PDB entry 3KLE | X-ray diffraction, 3.20 A resolution | chains A and B of the 4 polymer chains in the assembly

Chain A:
Name: Reverse transcriptase/ribonuclease H
Source organism: Human immunodeficiency virus type 1
Notes: EC 2.7.7.49, 2.7.7.7, 3.1.26.4
UniProtKB: P03366 (POL_HV1B1); residues 1-560 here correspond to UniProt positions 600-1159 (UniProt number = residue number + 599)
Amino-acid sequence (562 residues; each row starts with the number of its first residue; numbers below 1 keep their minus sign (Met-1 is residue -1)):
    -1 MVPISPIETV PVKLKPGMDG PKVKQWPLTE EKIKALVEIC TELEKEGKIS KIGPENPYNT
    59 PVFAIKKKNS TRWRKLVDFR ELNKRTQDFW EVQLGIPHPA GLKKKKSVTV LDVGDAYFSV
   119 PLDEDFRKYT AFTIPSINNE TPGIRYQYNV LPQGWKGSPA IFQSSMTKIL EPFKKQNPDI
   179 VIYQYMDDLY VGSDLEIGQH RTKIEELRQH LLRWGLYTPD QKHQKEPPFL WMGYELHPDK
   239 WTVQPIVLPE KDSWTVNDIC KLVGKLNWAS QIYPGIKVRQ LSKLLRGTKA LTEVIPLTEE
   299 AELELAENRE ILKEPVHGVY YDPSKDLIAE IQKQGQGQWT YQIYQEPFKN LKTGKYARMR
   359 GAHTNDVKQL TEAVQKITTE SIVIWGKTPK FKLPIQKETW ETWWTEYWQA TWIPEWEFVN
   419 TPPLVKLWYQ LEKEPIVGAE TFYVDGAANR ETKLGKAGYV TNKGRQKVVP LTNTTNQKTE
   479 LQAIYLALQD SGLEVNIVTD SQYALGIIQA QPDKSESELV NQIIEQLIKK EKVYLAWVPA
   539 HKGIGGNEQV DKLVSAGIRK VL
Not modelled in the structure: -1 to 0
Sequence notes: expression tag (-1 to 0); engineered mutation Leu41 (Met640 in P03366), Asn67 (Asp666 in P03366), Arg70 (Lys669 in P03366), Tyr215 (Thr814 in P03366), Gln219 (Lys818 in P03366), Cys258 (Gln857 in P03366), Ser280 (Cys879 in P03366)
UniProt features mapped onto this chain:
  - region: Phe227 to His235 (RT 'primer grip')
  - motif: Trp398 to Trp414 (Tryptophan repeat motif)
  - binding site (Mg(2+)): Asp110, Asp185, Asp186, Asp443, Glu478, Asp498, Asp549
  - site: Trp401 (Essential for RT p66/p51 heterodimerization), Trp414 (Essential for RT p66/p51 heterodimerization), Phe440, Tyr441 (Cleavage), Leu560 (Cleavage)
Metal / ion sites: Mg2+ site 1: Asp110, Val111, Asp185 (together with ZP4); Mg2+ site 2: Asp443, Glu478
Ligand contacts: ZP4 ([[[[(2R,3S,4R,5R)-5-(6-aminopurin-9-yl)-3,4-dihydroxy-oxolan-2-yl]methoxy-hydroxy-phosphoryl]oxy-hydroxy-phosphoryl]oxy-hydroxy-phosphoryl] [(2S,3S,5R)-3-azido-5-(5-methyl-2,4-dioxo-pyrimidin-1-yl)oxolan-2-yl]methyl hydrogen phosphate): Glu44, Lys65, Arg70, Arg72, Asp110, Val111, Gly112, Asp113, Ala114, Tyr115, Phe116, Gln151, Asp185, Tyr215, Pro217, Gln219
What the authors report for this chain:
  - binding site for ZP4: Glu44, Lys65, Arg70, Ala114, Tyr115, Phe116, Tyr215, Pro217, Gln219
  - contacts within the chain: Phe116-Gln151
  - catalytic residues: Asp110, Asp185, Asp186
  - Mg2+ coordination: Asp110, Val111, Asp185
  - conformationally variable residues (side-chain flip): Arg70, Tyr215

Chain B:
Name: p51 RT
Source organism: Human immunodeficiency virus type 1
UniProtKB: P03366 (POL_HV1B1); residues 1-428 here correspond to UniProt positions 600-1027 (UniProt number = residue number + 599)
Amino-acid sequence (437 residues; each row starts with the number of its first residue):
     1 PISPIETVPV KLKPGMDGPK VKQWPLTEEK IKALVEICTE MEKEGKISKI GPENPYNTPV
    61 FAIKKKDSTK WRKLVDFREL NKRTQDFWEV QLGIPHPAGL KKKKSVTVLD VGDAYFSVPL
   121 DEDFRKYTAF TIPSINNETP GIRYQYNVLP QGWKGSPAIF QSSMTKILEP FKKQNPDIVI
   181 YQYMDDLYVG SDLEIGQHRT KIEELRQHLL RWGLTTPDKK HQKEPPFLWM GYELHPDKWT
   241 VQPIVLPEKD SWTVNDIQKL VGKLNWASQI YPGIKVRQLS KLLRGTKALT EVIPLTEEAE
   301 LELAENREIL KEPVHGVYYD PSKDLIAEIQ KQGQGQWTYQ IYQEPFKNLK TGKYARMRGA
   361 HTNDVKQLTE AVQKITTESI VIWGKTPKFK LPIQKETWET WWTEYWQATW IPEWEFVNTP
   421 PLVKLWYQGG HHHHHHH
Not modelled in the structure: 1-2, 223-230, 436-437
Sequence notes: engineered mutation Ser280 (Cys879 in P03366); expression tag (429-437)
UniProt features mapped onto this chain:
  - region: Phe227 to His235 (RT 'primer grip')
  - motif: Trp398 to Trp414 (Tryptophan repeat motif)
  - binding site (Mg(2+)): Asp110, Asp185, Asp186
  - site (Essential for RT p66/p51 heterodimerization): Trp401, Trp414

How chain A and chain B interact:
Residue-residue contacts - 105 pairs, chain A then chain B:
  Val8(A) with Glu53(B)
  Pro9(A) with Glu53(B)
  Gln85(A) with Glu53(B), hydrogen bond (side chain-backbone)
  Asp86(A) with Pro55(B)
  Phe87(A) with Pro52(B)
  Trp88(A) with Lys20(B); Val21(B); Lys22(B); Pro52(B), hydrogen bond (backbone-backbone); Asn54(B); Pro55(B); Asn57(B), hydrogen bond; Thr131(B); Arg143(B)
  Val90(A) with Pro140(B); Gly141(B), hydrogen bond (backbone-backbone)
  Leu92(A) with Pro133(B), hydrophobic; Asn137(B)
  Gly93(A) with Asn137(B), hydrogen bond (backbone-side chain)
  Ile94(A) with Asn137(B)
  Pro95(A) with Asn136(B); Asn137(B)
  His96(A) with Asn136(B), hydrogen bond (backbone-side chain)
  Gly99(A) with Asn136(B)
  Ala158(A) with Pro52(B)
  Ile159(A) with Pro52(B), hydrophobic
  Ser162(A) with Pro52(B)
  Thr165(A) with Pro140(B)
  Glu169(A) with Lys49(B), salt bridge
  Val179(A) with Glu138(B)
  Tyr181(A) with Asn136(B), hydrogen bond; Glu138(B)
  Gln182(A) with Glu138(B), hydrogen bond (backbone-backbone); Pro140(B)
  Gln373(A) with Glu396(B); Thr397(B), hydrogen bond (side chain-backbone); Trp401(B)
  Ile380(A) with Leu26(B); Thr27(B)
  Val381(A) with Pro25(B), hydrophobic; Asn136(B), hydrogen bond (backbone-backbone); Asn137(B)
  Ile382(A) with Ile135(B); Asn136(B)
  Trp383(A) with Glu28(B); Ile135(B)
  Gly384(A) with Thr27(B); Glu28(B), hydrogen bond (backbone-backbone)
  Trp402(A) with Lys331(B), hydrogen bond (backbone-side chain); Asp364(B)
  Tyr405(A) with Lys331(B); Asn418(B), hydrogen bond
  Trp406(A) with Lys331(B); Asn418(B), hydrogen bond; Pro420(B); Pro421(B)
  Gln407(A) with Lys331(B), hydrogen bond (backbone-side chain); Asp364(B); Pro392(B); Ile393(B); Gln394(B); Val417(B); Asn418(B), hydrogen bond; Thr419(B)
  Ala408(A) with Lys331(B); Asp364(B); Pro392(B), hydrogen bond (backbone-backbone); Ile393(B)
  Thr409(A) with Asp364(B), hydrogen bond (backbone-side chain)
  Trp410(A) with Asn363(B); Val365(B), hydrophobic; Trp401(B); Tyr405(B)
  Pro412(A) with Trp401(B), hydrophobic
  Pro433(A) with Asn255(B)
  Ile434(A) with Thr290(B)
  Val435(A) with Thr290(B)
  Thr439(A) with Ala288(B); Leu289(B), hydrogen bond (side chain-backbone)
  Tyr441(A) with Gln258(B); Lys287(B), hydrogen bond (side chain-backbone); Leu289(B)
  Thr459(A) with Thr286(B), hydrogen bond (backbone-side chain)
  Asn460(A) with Thr286(B); Lys287(B); Ala288(B)
  Asn494(A) with Leu289(B)
  Val496(A) with Leu289(B), hydrophobic
  Gln500(A) with Leu422(B)
  Gln507(A) with Leu422(B); Lys424(B)
  Tyr532(A) with Asn255(B), hydrogen bond; Lys259(B), hydrogen bond; Leu289(B), hydrophobic
  Leu533(A) with Lys424(B)
  Val536(A) with Gln258(B)
  Pro537(A) with Asn265(B)
  Lys540(A) with Asn265(B), hydrogen bond; Ser280(B)
  Ile542(A) with Gln258(B); Leu283(B), hydrophobic
  Gly543(A) with Leu283(B), hydrogen bond (backbone-backbone); Gly285(B)
  Gly544(A) with Thr286(B)
  Gln547(A) with Thr286(B)
Other interface residues (no listed pair), chain A (67 interface residues in all): Leu100, Gln161, Ile180, Arg358, Thr376, Thr377, Lys385, Glu432, Gly436, Leu503, Gly504, Trp535
Other interface residues (no listed pair), chain B (62 interface residues in all): Gly51, Tyr56, Thr139, Val254, Val261, Gly262, Val276, Trp337, Leu368, Thr400

Overview:
The interface between chain A and chain B involves 67 residues on one side and 62 on the other; the contacts
include 25 hydrogen bonds and 1 salt bridge. Polar contacts include Glu169(A)-Lys49(B), Gln85(A)-Glu53(B) and
Trp88(A)-Asn57(B). The paper reports catalytic residues Asp110(A), Asp185(A) and Asp186(A); a binding site for
ZP4 at Glu44(A), Lys65(A) and Arg70(A) among others.
Here chain A is Reverse transcriptase/ribonuclease H and chain B is p51 RT, both from Human immunodeficiency
virus type 1. Entry 3KLE (Crystal structure of AZT-resistant HIV-1 Reverse Transcriptase crosslinked to a
DSDNA with a bound excision product ...) was determined by X-ray diffraction together with 3KLF, 3KLG, 3KLH
and 3KLI from the same study.
